PDB entry 4OFA | X-ray diffraction, 1.55 A resolution | chains A and C of the 3 polymer chains in the assembly

[Chain A]
Name: Methyl-CpG-binding domain protein 4
Organism: Homo sapiens
Notes: EC 3.2.2.-; fragment: catalytic domain of MBD4
UniProt: O95243 (MBD4_HUMAN); residue numbers follow UniProt; this construct covers 426-580
Sequence (192 residues; row label = number of the first residue in the row):
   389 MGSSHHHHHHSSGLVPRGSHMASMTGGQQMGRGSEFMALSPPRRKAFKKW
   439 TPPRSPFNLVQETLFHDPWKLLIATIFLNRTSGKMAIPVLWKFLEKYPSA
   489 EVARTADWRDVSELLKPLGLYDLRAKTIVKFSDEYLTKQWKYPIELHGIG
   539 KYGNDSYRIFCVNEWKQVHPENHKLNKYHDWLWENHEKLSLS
Not modelled in the structure: 389-437, 580
Construct notes: expression tag (389-425); engineered mutation Asn560 (Asp in O95243)
Curated features (UniProtKB/Swiss-Prot):
  - modified residue: Ser428 (Phosphoserine)
  - natural variant: Arg431 to Ser580 (deletion: In TPDS2), Arg468 (R468W: In UVM1), Arg546 to Ser580 (deletion: In TPDS2), Leu563 to Ser580 (deletion: In TPDS2 and UVM1), His567 (deletion: In TPDS2), Trp569 to Ser580 (deletion: In UVM1)
Ion coordination: Mg2+: Ile532, Leu534, Ile537 (shared with DA10(C) of chain C)

[Chain C]
Molecule: 12-mer DNA(T)
Sequence (12 nucleotides; row label = number of the first residue in the row):
     1 CCAGCGTGCAGC
Ion coordination: Mg2+: DA10 (shared with Ile532(A), Leu534(A), Ile537(A) of chain A)

[Interface between chain A and chain C]
Residue-residue contacts (32):
  Leu447(A) - DT7(C)  base contact
  Val448(A) - DT7(C)  hydrogen bond to the base
  Gln449(A) - DT7(C)  hydrogen bond to the base
  Leu466(A) - DT7(C)  sugar contact
  Leu466(A) - DG8(C)  phosphate contact
  Asn467(A) - DG8(C)  hydrogen bond to the phosphate
  Asn467(A) - DC9(C)  sugar contact
  Arg468(A) - DG6(C)  salt bridge to the phosphate
  Arg468(A) - DG8(C)  salt bridge to the phosphate
  Thr469(A) - DG6(C)  base contact
  Thr469(A) - DT7(C)  sugar contact
  Ser470(A) - DG6(C)  phosphate contact
  Ser470(A) - DT7(C)  phosphate contact
  Gly471(A) - DT7(C)  hydrogen bond to the phosphate
  Leu508(A) - DG8(C)  base contact
  Leu511(A) - DG8(C)  base contact
  Leu534(A) - DA10(C)  phosphate contact
  His535(A) - DA10(C)  phosphate contact
  His535(A) - DG11(C)  phosphate contact
  Gly536(A) - DC9(C)  sugar contact
  Gly536(A) - DA10(C)  hydrogen bond to the phosphate
  Ile537(A) - DC9(C)  phosphate contact
  Ile537(A) - DA10(C)  hydrogen bond to the phosphate
  Gly538(A) - DC9(C)  hydrogen bond to the phosphate
  Lys539(A) - DC9(C)  hydrogen bond to the phosphate
  Tyr540(A) - DT7(C)  hydrogen bond to the base
  Tyr540(A) - DG8(C)  phosphate contact
  Tyr540(A) - DC9(C)  hydrogen bond to the phosphate
  Gly541(A) - DC9(C)  hydrogen bond to the phosphate
  Asn560(A) - DT7(C)  hydrogen bond to the phosphate
  Asn560(A) - DG8(C)  hydrogen bond to the phosphate
  Lys562(A) - DT7(C)  base contact
Interface residues without a listed pair, chain A (22 interface residues in all): Asn446
Interface residues without a listed pair, chain C (7 interface residues in all): DC5

[Overview]
22 residues of chain A face 7 of chain C across their interface, with 13 hydrogen bonds and 2 salt bridges.
Among the polar pairs are Val448(A)-DT7(C), Gln449(A)-DT7(C) and Tyr540(A)-DT7(C). The Mg2+ site is built by
Ile532(A), Leu534(A), Ile537(A) and DA10(C).
Here chain A is Methyl-CpG-binding domain protein 4 (Homo sapiens) and chain C is a 12-mer DNA(T). Entry 4OFA
(Structural basis for thymine glycosylase activity on T:O6-methylG mismatch by methyl-CpG binding domain
protein 4: Implications ...) was determined by X-ray diffraction.
